PDB entry 1R09 | X-ray diffraction, 2.90 A resolution | chains 3 and 4 of the 4 polymer chains in the assembly

== Chain 3 ==
Name: Human rhinovirus 14 coat protein (subunit VP3)
From: Human rhinovirus 14
UniProtKB: P03303 (POLG_HRV14); residues 1-236 here correspond to UniProt positions 331-566 (UniProt number = residue number + 330)
Chain sequence (236 residues; row label = number of the first residue in the row):
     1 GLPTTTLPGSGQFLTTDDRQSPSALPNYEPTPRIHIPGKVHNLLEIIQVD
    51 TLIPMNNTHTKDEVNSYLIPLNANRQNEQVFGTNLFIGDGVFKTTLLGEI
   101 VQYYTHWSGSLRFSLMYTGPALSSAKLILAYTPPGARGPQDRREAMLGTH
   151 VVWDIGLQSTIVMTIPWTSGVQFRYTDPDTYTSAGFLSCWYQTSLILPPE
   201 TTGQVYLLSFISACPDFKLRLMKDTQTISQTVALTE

== Chain 4 ==
Name: Human rhinovirus 14 coat protein (subunit VP4)
From: Human rhinovirus 14
UniProtKB: P03303 (POLG_HRV14); numbering as in UniProt (aligned over 1-68)
Chain sequence (68 residues; row label = number of the first residue in the row):
     1 GAQVSTQKSGSHENQNILTNGSNQTFTVINYYKDAASTSSAGQSLSMDPS
    51 KFTEPVKDLMLKGAPALN
Not modelled in the structure: 1-28

== Chain 3 / chain 4 interface ==
Residue-residue contacts (32):
  Asp18(3) with Ser39(4); Ser40(4), hydrogen bond (side chain-backbone)
  Arg19(3) with Ser39(4)
  Gln20(3) with Ile29(4); Asn30(4), hydrogen bond; Tyr31(4); Tyr32(4); Ser37(4)
  Ser21(3) with Tyr32(4); Ser37(4), hydrogen bond (backbone-side chain)
  Pro22(3) with Tyr32(4)
  Ser23(3) with Asp34(4); Ser37(4)
  Pro26(3) with Asp34(4)
  Asn27(3) with Asp34(4), hydrogen bond (backbone-side chain)
  Gly38(3) with Phe52(4)
  Lys39(3) with Lys51(4), hydrogen bond (backbone-side chain); Phe52(4)
  Val40(3) with Phe52(4), hydrophobic
  His41(3) with Ser44(4); Ser46(4); Met47(4)
  Asn42(3) with Met47(4)
  Glu45(3) with Met47(4); Asp48(4), hydrogen bond (side chain-backbone); Pro49(4)
  Gln48(3) with Thr53(4)
  Val49(3) with Phe52(4), hydrophobic; Thr53(4)
  Gln158(3) with Pro65(4); Ala66(4), hydrogen bond (side chain-backbone); Leu67(4), hydrogen bond (side chain-backbone)
Also at the interface, not in a pair above, chain 3 (20 interface residues in all): Leu25, Leu44, Leu157
Also at the interface, not in a pair above, chain 4 (21 interface residues in all): Thr38, Gln43

== Summary ==
20 residues of chain 3 face 21 of chain 4 across their interface, with 8 hydrogen bonds. Polar contacts
include Asp18(3)-Ser40(4), Gln20(3)-Asn30(4) and Ser21(3)-Ser37(4).
Chain 3 is Human rhinovirus 14 coat protein (subunit VP3) and chain 4 is Human rhinovirus 14 coat protein
(subunit VP4), both from Human rhinovirus 14; the structure, Human rhinovirus 14 complexed with antiviral
compound R 61837, was determined by X-ray diffraction.
